Entry 8VP4 (X-ray diffraction, 1.51 A resolution); this record covers chains A and B of the 4 polymer chains in the assembly.

[Chain A (and B)]
Molecule: JF1cpCasp2
Source organism: Homo sapiens
Notes: EC 3.4.22.55; chain B of this document is another copy of the same molecule, construct and numbering; everything in this record applies to it too
Reference sequence: P42575 (CASP2_HUMAN); the construct has insertions or renumbered stretches relative to UniProt, so the offset changes along the chain: 334-447 = UniProt 334-447; 1176-1333 = UniProt 176-333
Sequence (282 residues; numbered 327 to 1333; 725 numbers in that range are skipped by the numbering (no residue carries them; nothing is unmodelled there); the number before each row is that of its first residue):
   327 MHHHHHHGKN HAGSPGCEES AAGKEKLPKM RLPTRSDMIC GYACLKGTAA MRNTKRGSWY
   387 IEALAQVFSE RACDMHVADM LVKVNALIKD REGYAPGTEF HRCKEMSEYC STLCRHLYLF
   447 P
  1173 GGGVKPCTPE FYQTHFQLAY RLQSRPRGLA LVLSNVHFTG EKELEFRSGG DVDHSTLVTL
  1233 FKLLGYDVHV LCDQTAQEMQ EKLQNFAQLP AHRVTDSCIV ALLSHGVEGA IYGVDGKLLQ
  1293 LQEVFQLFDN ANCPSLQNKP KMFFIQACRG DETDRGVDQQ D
Disordered / not traced: 327-356, 1173-1186, 1333 (chain B: 327-355, 1173-1187, 1333)
Differences from the reference sequence: initiating methionine (327); expression tag (328-333); conflict A347 (Asp in P42575); linker (1174-1175)
Swiss-Prot annotation at these positions:
  - modified residue: S340 (Phosphoserine)
  - active site: H1277, C1320

[Interface between chain A and chain B]
Contacting residue pairs (100; chain A residue first):
  R357(A) with R428(B); K430(B), hydrogen bond (backbone-side chain); R1327(B), hydrogen bond (side chain-backbone); G1328(B), hydrogen bond (side chain-backbone); V1329(B); D1330(B), salt bridge
  L358(A) with K415(B); K430(B); G1328(B); V1329(B), hydrogen bond (backbone-backbone); Q1331(B)
  P359(A) with K415(B); K430(B); E431(B); D1326(B)
  T360(A) with D1326(B), hydrogen bond
  R361(A) with L371(B); M432(B)
  S362(A) with K415(B)
  D363(A) with K415(B), salt bridge
  L371(A) with R361(B); T438(B)
  H402(A) with D405(B), salt bridge
  A404(A) with Y435(B)
  D405(A) with H402(B), salt bridge; H442(B), salt bridge
  V408(A) with L439(B); C440(B); R441(B)
  N411(A) with S437(B), hydrogen bond (side chain-backbone); T438(B); L439(B), hydrogen bond (side chain-backbone); C440(B)
  A412(A) with C440(B)
  K415(A) with L358(B); P359(B); S362(B); D363(B), salt bridge; C440(B); N1310(B), hydrogen bond
  D416(A) with M356(B)
  R428(A) with R357(B)
  K430(A) with R357(B), hydrogen bond (side chain-backbone); L358(B); P359(B)
  E431(A) with P359(B)
  M432(A) with R361(B); T438(B); C440(B), hydrophobic
  S433(A) with T438(B)
  E434(A) with C436(B); S437(B); T438(B)
  Y435(A) with A404(B); Y435(B), hydrogen bond; C436(B); S437(B), hydrogen bond (backbone-backbone)
  C436(A) with E434(B); Y435(B); C436(B), disulfide
  S437(A) with N411(B), hydrogen bond (backbone-side chain); E434(B); Y435(B), hydrogen bond (backbone-backbone)
  T438(A) with L371(B); N411(B); M432(B); S433(B); E434(B)
  L439(A) with V408(B); N411(B), hydrogen bond (backbone-side chain)
  C440(A) with V408(B); N411(B); A412(B); K415(B); M432(B), hydrophobic
  R441(A) with V408(B)
  H442(A) with D405(B), salt bridge
  N1302(A) with V1329(B)
  A1303(A) with V1329(B), hydrophobic
  Q1309(A) with V1329(B); D1330(B), hydrogen bond (side chain-backbone); Q1331(B); Q1332(B), hydrogen bond (side chain-backbone)
  N1310(A) with K415(B), hydrogen bond; Q1331(B), hydrogen bond
  D1326(A) with P359(B); T360(B), hydrogen bond
  R1327(A) with R357(B), hydrogen bond (backbone-side chain)
  G1328(A) with R357(B), hydrogen bond (backbone-side chain); L358(B)
  V1329(A) with R357(B); L358(B), hydrogen bond (backbone-backbone); N1302(B); A1303(B), hydrophobic
  D1330(A) with R357(B), salt bridge; Q1309(B), hydrogen bond (backbone-side chain)
  Q1331(A) with L358(B); Q1309(B); N1310(B)
  Q1332(A) with Q1309(B), hydrogen bond (backbone-side chain)
Other interface residues (no listed pair), chain A (43 interface residues in all): K372, P1306
Other interface residues (no listed pair), chain B (43 interface residues in all): Q1294, P1306
Inter-chain disulfides: C436(A)-C436(B)

[Overview]
The chain A/chain B interface involves 43 residues from each chain; the contacts include 1 disulfide bond, 24
hydrogen bonds and 8 salt bridges. Polar pairs include R357(A)-D1330(B), D363(A)-K415(B) and H402(A)-D405(B).
Curated annotation (UniProt) lists active-site residues H1277(A) and C1320(A) on chain A.
Both chains are JF1cpCasp2 (Homo sapiens). Entry 8VP4 (Crystal Structure of JF1cpCasp2 with Peptide Inhibitor
AcVDVAD-CHO) was determined by X-ray diffraction together with 9C2Y from the same study.
